PDB entry 3JZZ | X-ray diffraction, 1.60 A resolution | chain A

== Chain A ==
Protein: Type IV pilin structural subunit
Source organism: Pseudomonas aeruginosa
UniProt: Q8KQ36 (Q8KQ36_PSEAE); residues 28-172 here correspond to UniProt positions 34-178 (UniProt number = residue number + 6)
Chain sequence (148 residues; numbered 25 to 172; the number before each row is that of its first residue):
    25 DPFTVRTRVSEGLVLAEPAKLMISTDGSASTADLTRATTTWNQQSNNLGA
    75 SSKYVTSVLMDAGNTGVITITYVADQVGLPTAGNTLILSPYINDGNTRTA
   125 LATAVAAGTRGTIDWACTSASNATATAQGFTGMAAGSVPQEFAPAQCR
Construct notes: expression tag (25-27)
Disulfide bonds: C141-C171

== Summary ==
Chain A is Type IV pilin structural subunit (Pseudomonas aeruginosa); the structure, Crystal structure of
Pseudomonas aeruginosa (strain: Pa110594) typeIV pilin in space group P212121, was determined by X-ray
diffraction, deposited together with 3JYZ.
